6SZE - chains A and B; structure by X-ray diffraction, 2.94 A resolution.

Chain A (and B):
Molecule: Receptor-interacting serine/threonine-protein kinase 2
Organism: Homo sapiens
Notes: EC 2.7.11.1; chain B of this document is another copy of the same molecule, construct and numbering; everything in this record applies to it too
UniProtKB: O43353 (RIPK2_HUMAN); numbering as in UniProt (aligned over 1-310)
Amino-acid sequence (311 residues; numbered 0 to 310; the number before each row is that of its first residue; numbering starts at 0):
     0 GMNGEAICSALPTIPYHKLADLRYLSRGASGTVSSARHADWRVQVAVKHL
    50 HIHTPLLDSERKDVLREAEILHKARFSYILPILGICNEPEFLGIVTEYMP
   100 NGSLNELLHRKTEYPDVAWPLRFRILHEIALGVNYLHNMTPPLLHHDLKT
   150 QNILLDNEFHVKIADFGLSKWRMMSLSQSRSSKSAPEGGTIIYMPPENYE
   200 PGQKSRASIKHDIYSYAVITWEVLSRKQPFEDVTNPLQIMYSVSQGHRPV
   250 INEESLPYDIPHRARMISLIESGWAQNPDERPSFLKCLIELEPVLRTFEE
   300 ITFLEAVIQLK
Not modelled in the structure: 0-4, 50-54, 169-188, 200-206 (chain B: 0-4, 27-29, 50-55, 171-185, 201-206)
Sequence notes: expression tag (0)
Small-molecule neighbours: 5-Amino-1-Phenylpyrazole-4-Carboxamide (M2B): Leu24, Ser25, Val32, Ala45, Lys47, Glu66, Leu70, Leu79, Thr95, Glu96, Tyr97, Met98, Leu153, Ala163, Asp164
What the authors report for this chain:
  - binding site for 5-Amino-1-Phenylpyrazole-4-Carboxamide: Thr95, Glu96, Met98

How chain A and chain B interact:
Pairs across the interface (63):
  Ile6(A) - Ala9(B)
  Ile6(A) - Leu10(B)  hydrogen bond (backbone-backbone)
  Ile6(A) - Leu64(B)  hydrophobic
  Ile6(A) - Glu68(B)
  Ile6(A) - His71(B)
  Cys7(A) - Cys7(B)  hydrophobic
  Cys7(A) - Ser8(B)
  Cys7(A) - His71(B)
  Cys7(A) - Lys72(B)
  Ser8(A) - Ile6(B)
  Ser8(A) - Cys7(B)
  Ser8(A) - Ser8(B)  hydrogen bond (backbone-backbone)
  Ser8(A) - His71(B)  hydrogen bond (side chain-backbone)
  Ser8(A) - Lys72(B)
  Ala9(A) - Ile6(B)
  Leu10(A) - Ala5(B)
  Leu10(A) - Ile6(B)  hydrogen bond (backbone-backbone)
  Asp39(A) - Asn133(B)  hydrogen bond (backbone-side chain)
  Asp39(A) - Asn137(B)
  Asp39(A) - Leu284(B)
  Trp40(A) - Leu130(B)
  Trp40(A) - Asn133(B)
  Trp40(A) - Tyr134(B)
  Arg41(A) - Leu130(B)
  Arg41(A) - Leu284(B)
  Arg41(A) - Leu287(B)
  Arg41(A) - Glu291(B)  salt bridge
  Val42(A) - Phe75(B)  hydrophobic
  Val42(A) - Leu130(B)  hydrophobic
  Glu68(A) - Ile6(B)
  His71(A) - Ile6(B)
  His71(A) - Cys7(B)
  His71(A) - Ser8(B)  hydrogen bond (backbone-side chain)
  Lys72(A) - Cys7(B)
  Lys72(A) - Ser8(B)
  Arg74(A) - Arg74(B)
  Phe75(A) - Val42(B)  hydrophobic
  Ser76(A) - Glu96(B)  hydrogen bond
  Leu82(A) - Phe75(B)  hydrophobic
  Glu96(A) - Ser76(B)  hydrogen bond
  Leu130(A) - Trp40(B)
  Leu130(A) - Arg41(B)
  Leu130(A) - Val42(B)  hydrophobic
  Asn133(A) - Asp39(B)  hydrogen bond (side chain-backbone)
  Asn133(A) - Trp40(B)
  Tyr134(A) - Pro11(B)
  Tyr134(A) - Trp40(B)
  Asn137(A) - Asp39(B)
  Asn156(A) - Glu299(B)
  Glu157(A) - Glu157(B)
  Glu157(A) - His159(B)  salt bridge
  His159(A) - Glu157(B)  salt bridge
  Leu284(A) - Arg41(B)
  Leu287(A) - Arg41(B)
  Ile288(A) - Arg41(B)
  Glu291(A) - Arg41(B)  salt bridge
  Glu299(A) - Lys310(B)
  Leu303(A) - Ile307(B)  hydrophobic
  Leu303(A) - Lys310(B)
  Ile307(A) - Ile300(B)  hydrophobic
  Ile307(A) - Leu303(B)  hydrophobic
  Ile307(A) - Glu304(B)
  Ile307(A) - Ile307(B)  hydrophobic
Other interface residues (no listed pair), chain A (40 interface residues in all): Pro11, Ala38, Leu64, Ala67, Tyr77, Arg123, Ile300, Glu304, Val306
Other interface residues (no listed pair), chain B (42 interface residues in all): Ala38, Ala67, Tyr77, Leu82, Ile84, Arg123, Ile288, Val306

Summary:
The interface between chain A and chain B involves 40 residues on one side and 42 on the other; the contacts
include 9 hydrogen bonds and 4 salt bridges. Polar contacts include Arg41(A)-Glu291(B), Glu157(A)-His159(B)
and Ser8(A)-His71(B). Bound to chain A: 5-Amino-1-Phenylpyrazole-4-Carboxamide. From the paper: a binding site
for 5-Amino-1-Phenylpyrazole-4-Carboxamide at Thr95(A), Glu96(A) and Met98(A).
Chain A and chain B are both Receptor-interacting serine/threonine-protein kinase 2 (Homo sapiens); the
structure, RIP2 Kinase Catalytic Domain complex with 5-Amino-1-Phenylpyrazole-4-Carboxamide, was determined by
X-ray diffraction (same publication as 6SZJ and 6UL8).
